Entry 8YAR (electron microscopy, 3.60 A resolution); this record covers chains F and I of the 6 polymer chains in the assembly.

# Chain F
Name: Tubulin beta-1 chain
Source organism: Caenorhabditis elegans
UniProt: P12456 (TBB1_CAEEL); residues 1-441 here = UniProt positions 1-441
Amino-acid sequence (441 residues; row label = number of the first residue in the row):
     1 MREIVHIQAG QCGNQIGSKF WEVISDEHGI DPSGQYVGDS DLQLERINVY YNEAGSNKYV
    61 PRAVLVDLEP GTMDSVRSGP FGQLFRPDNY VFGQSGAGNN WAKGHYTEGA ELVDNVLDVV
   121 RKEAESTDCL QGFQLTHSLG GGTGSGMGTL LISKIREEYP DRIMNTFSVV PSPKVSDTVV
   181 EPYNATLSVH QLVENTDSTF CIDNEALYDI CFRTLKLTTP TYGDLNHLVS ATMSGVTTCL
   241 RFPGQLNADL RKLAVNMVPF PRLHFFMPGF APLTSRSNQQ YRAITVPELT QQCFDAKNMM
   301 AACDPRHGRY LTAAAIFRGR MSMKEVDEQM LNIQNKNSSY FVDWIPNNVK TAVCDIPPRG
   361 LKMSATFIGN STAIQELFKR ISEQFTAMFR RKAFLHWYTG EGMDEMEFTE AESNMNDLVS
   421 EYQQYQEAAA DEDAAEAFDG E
Unresolved in the structure: 428-441
Residues lining bound ligands: phosphomethylphosphonic acid guanylate ester (G2P): Gly-10, Gln-11, Cys-12, Gln-15, Ile-16, Glu-69, Gly-96, Ala-97, Asn-99, Ser-138, Gly-140, Gly-141, Gly-142, Thr-143, Gly-144, Ser-145, Val-169, Asp-177, Thr-178, Asn-204, Tyr-222, Asn-226
Curated features (UniProtKB/Swiss-Prot):
  - binding site (GTP): Gln-11, Glu-69, Ser-138, Gly-142, Thr-143, Gly-144, Asn-204, Asn-226
  - binding site (Mg(2+)): Glu-69

# Chain I
Name: Alpha-tubulin N-acetyltransferase 2
Source organism: Caenorhabditis elegans
Notes: EC 2.3.1.108
UniProt: Q23192 (ATAT2_CAEEL); residue numbers follow UniProt; this construct covers 1-263
Amino-acid sequence (263 residues; row label = number of the first residue in the row):
     1 MEIAFDLSTI FTDNIQRLTR TDLLKYGPKR YWAVAQSIDC LGEMSSKFHG WKRVITMYDK
    61 IVDHDEEQTT YIMWEKVNGS KSILKGLLRV GYKTLYLTDN EQNQYMEKAM CILDFFVVPT
   121 EQRSGNGFKM FDEMLKAENV TVDQCAFDKP SAALQQFLEK YYDRKDLVWQ SNKYALCSNF
   181 FIGRHPTVPF TPRQTKRASR ASSAVSSHAS SRNTSPIGRN RPRHDSVADL MRQDMLAGVR
   241 AEVDPNSPTG LKNARDFGHR RIW
Unresolved in the structure: 1-213

# Interface between chain F and chain I
Pairs across the interface (25; chain F residue first):
  Lys-19(F) / Asp-225(I)  salt bridge
  Leu-215(F) / Leu-230(I)  hydrophobic
  Leu-217(F) / Ser-226(I)
  Thr-221(F) / Arg-221(I)
  Thr-221(F) / Pro-222(I)
  Thr-221(F) / His-224(I)  hydrogen bond (side chain-backbone)
  Asp-224(F) / Asp-225(I)
  Asp-224(F) / Ser-226(I)  hydrogen bond (side chain-backbone)
  Asp-224(F) / Val-227(I)  hydrogen bond (side chain-backbone)
  His-227(F) / Asp-225(I)  salt bridge
  His-227(F) / Val-227(I)
  His-227(F) / Ala-228(I)
  His-227(F) / Met-231(I)
  Thr-274(F) / Leu-230(I)
  Ser-275(F) / Leu-230(I)
  Arg-276(F) / Asp-229(I)  hydrogen bond (side chain-backbone)
  Arg-276(F) / Leu-230(I)
  Gln-279(F) / Asp-229(I)
  Gln-279(F) / Leu-230(I)  hydrogen bond (side chain-backbone)
  Gln-279(F) / Arg-232(I)  hydrogen bond (side chain-backbone)
  Gln-279(F) / Gln-233(I)
  Arg-359(F) / Arg-232(I)
  Gly-360(F) / Gln-233(I)  hydrogen bond (backbone-backbone)
  Gly-360(F) / Asp-234(I)  hydrogen bond (backbone-backbone)
  Leu-361(F) / Gln-233(I)
Other interface residues (no listed pair), chain F (18 interface residues in all): Glu-22, Gly-223, Leu-228, Ala-231, Gln-280
Other interface residues (no listed pair), chain I (15 interface residues in all): Met-235, Ala-237

# Summary
The interface between chain F and chain I involves 18 residues on one side and 15 on the other; the contacts
include 8 hydrogen bonds and 2 salt bridges. Among the polar pairs are Lys-19(F)/Asp-225(I),
His-227(F)/Asp-225(I) and Thr-221(F)/His-224(I).
Chain F is Tubulin beta-1 chain and chain I is Alpha-tubulin N-acetyltransferase 2, both from Caenorhabditis
elegans; the structure, ATAT-2 bound K40R MEC-12/MEC-7 microtubule, was determined by electron microscopy
together with 8Y9F, 8YAJ and 8YAL from the same study.
